7EZJ - chains A and B of the 8 polymer chains in the assembly; structure by X-ray diffraction, 2.90 A resolution.

Chain A (and B):
Protein: Tumor protein p73
Source organism: Homo sapiens
Notes: chain B of this document is another copy of the same molecule, construct and numbering; everything in this record applies to it too
Reference sequence: O15350 (P73_HUMAN); residue numbers follow UniProt; this construct covers 115-312
Chain sequence (210 residues; numbered 103 to 312; the number before each row is that of its first residue):
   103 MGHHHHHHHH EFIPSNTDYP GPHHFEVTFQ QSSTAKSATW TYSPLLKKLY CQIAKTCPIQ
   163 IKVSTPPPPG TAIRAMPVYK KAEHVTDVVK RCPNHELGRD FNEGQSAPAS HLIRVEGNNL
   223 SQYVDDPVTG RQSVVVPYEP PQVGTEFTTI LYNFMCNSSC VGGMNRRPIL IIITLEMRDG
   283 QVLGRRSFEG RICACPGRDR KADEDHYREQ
Unresolved in the structure: 103-110 (chain B: 103-111)
Sequence notes: expression tag (103-114)
Ion coordination: Zn2+: Cys194, His197, Cys258, Cys262
UniProt features mapped onto this chain:
  - binding site (Zn(2+)): Cys194, His197, Cys258, Cys262

Chain A / chain B interface:
Pairs across the interface - 7 pairs, chain A then chain B:
  Cys194(A) - Asn196(B)
  Pro195(A) - Asn196(B)
  Pro195(A) - Leu199(B)  hydrophobic
  Asn196(A) - Pro195(B)
  Asn196(A) - Asn196(B)  hydrogen bond (side chain-backbone)
  Leu199(A) - Leu199(B)  hydrophobic
  Val263(A) - Asn196(B)  hydrogen bond (backbone-side chain)
Interface residues without a listed pair, chain A (6 interface residues in all): Gly264
Interface residues without a listed pair, chain B (5 interface residues in all): Val263, Gly264

In short:
The interface between chain A and chain B involves 6 residues on one side and 5 on the other; the contacts
include 2 hydrogen bonds. Among the polar pairs are Asn196(A)-Asn196(B) and Val263(A)-Asn196(B). Curated
annotation (UniProt) lists 4 Zn2+-binding residues on chain A.
Chain A and chain B are both Tumor protein p73 (Homo sapiens); the structure, Crystal structure of p73 DNA
binding domain complex bound with 1 bp and 2 bp spacer ..., was determined by X-ray diffraction.
